PDB entry 4NRJ | X-ray diffraction, 2.53 A resolution | chains C and D of the 6 polymer chains in the assembly

Chain C:
Molecule: Hemagglutinin HA1 chain
Source organism: Influenza B virus
UniProtKB: P03460 (HEMA_INBLE); residues 1-346 here correspond to UniProt positions 16-361 (UniProt number = residue number + 15)
Amino-acid sequence (346 residues; numbered 1 to 346; the number before each row is that of its first residue):
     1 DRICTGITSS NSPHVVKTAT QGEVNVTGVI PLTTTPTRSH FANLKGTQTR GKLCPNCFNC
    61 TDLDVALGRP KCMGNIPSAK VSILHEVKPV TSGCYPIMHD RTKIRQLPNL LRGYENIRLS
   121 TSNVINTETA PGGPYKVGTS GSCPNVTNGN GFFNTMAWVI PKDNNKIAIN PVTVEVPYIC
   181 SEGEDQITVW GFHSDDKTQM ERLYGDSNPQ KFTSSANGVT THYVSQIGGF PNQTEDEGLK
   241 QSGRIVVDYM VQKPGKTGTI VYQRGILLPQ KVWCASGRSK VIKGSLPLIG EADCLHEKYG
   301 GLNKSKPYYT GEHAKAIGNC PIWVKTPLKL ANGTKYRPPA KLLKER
Unresolved in the structure: 343-346
Sequence notes: conflict Arg38 (Lys53 in P03460), Ile76 (Thr91 in P03460), Val90 (Ala105 in P03460), Thr147 (Ala162 in P03460), Ile167 (Thr182 in P03460); engineered mutation Tyr95 (Phe110 in P03460)
UniProt features mapped onto this chain:
  - site: Arg346 (Cleavage)
  - glycosylation (N-linked (GlcNAc...) asparagine): Asn25, Asn59, Asn165, Asn232, Asn303, Asn332
Cystine bridges: Cys54-Cys57, Cys60-Cys72, Cys94-Cys143, Cys180-Cys274, Cys294-Cys320
Covalently attached groups: N-acetylglucosamine (NAG) linked to Asn25, Asn145, Asn232, Asn303, Asn332

Chain D:
Molecule: Hemagglutinin HA2 chain
Source organism: Influenza B virus
UniProtKB: P03460 (HEMA_INBLE); residues 1-176 here correspond to UniProt positions 362-537 (UniProt number = residue number + 361)
Amino-acid sequence (182 residues; row label = number of the first residue in the row):
     1 GFFGAIAGFL EGGWEGMIAG WHGYTSHGAH GVAVAADLKS TQEAINKITK NLNSLSELEV
    61 KNLQRLSGAM NELHDEILEL DEKVDDLRAD TISSQIELAV LLSNEGIINS EDEHLLALER
   121 KLKKMLGPSA VEIGNGCFET KHKCNQTCLD RIAAGTFNAG DFSLPTFDSL NITAASGALV
   181 PR
Unresolved in the structure: 170-182
Sequence notes: conflict Ser54 (Tyr415 in P03460); expression tag (177-182)
UniProt features mapped onto this chain:
  - glycosylation (N-linked (GlcNAc...) asparagine): Asn145, Asn171
Cystine bridges: Cys144-Cys148
Covalently attached groups: N-acetylglucosamine (NAG) linked to Asn145

Chain C / chain D interface:
Cross-chain cystine bridges: Cys4(C)-Cys137(D)
Contacting residue pairs - 143 pairs, chain C then chain D:
  Asp1(C) - His27(D)
  Asp1(C) - Gly28(D)
  Asp1(C) - His30(D)  salt bridge
  Asp1(C) - Phe138(D)
  Asp1(C) - Glu139(D)
  Asp1(C) - Thr140(D)  hydrogen bond (backbone-backbone)
  Asp1(C) - His142(D)  hydrogen bond (backbone-backbone)
  Asp1(C) - Lys143(D)
  Asp1(C) - Cys144(D)  hydrogen bond (side chain-backbone)
  Arg2(C) - Thr25(D)
  Arg2(C) - Ser26(D)
  Arg2(C) - His27(D)  hydrogen bond (backbone-backbone)
  Arg2(C) - Ile133(D)
  Arg2(C) - Cys137(D)
  Arg2(C) - Phe138(D)
  Arg2(C) - Glu139(D)  salt bridge
  Ile3(C) - Thr25(D)
  Ile3(C) - Leu122(D)  hydrophobic
  Ile3(C) - Leu126(D)  hydrophobic
  Ile3(C) - Gly136(D)
  Ile3(C) - Cys137(D)
  Ile3(C) - Phe138(D)  hydrogen bond (backbone-backbone)
  Ile3(C) - Thr140(D)
  Ile3(C) - Cys144(D)  hydrophobic
  Ile3(C) - Ile152(D)  hydrophobic
  Cys4(C) - Tyr24(D)
  Cys4(C) - Thr25(D)  hydrogen bond (backbone-backbone)
  Cys4(C) - Gly136(D)
  Cys4(C) - Cys137(D)  disulfide
  Thr5(C) - Gly23(D)
  Thr5(C) - Leu115(D)
  Thr5(C) - Leu118(D)
  Thr5(C) - Glu119(D)
  Thr5(C) - Gly136(D)  hydrogen bond (backbone-backbone)
  Gly6(C) - Met17(D)
  Gly6(C) - His22(D)
  Gly6(C) - Gly23(D)  hydrogen bond (backbone-backbone)
  Gly6(C) - Leu115(D)
  Ile7(C) - Gly13(D)
  Ile7(C) - Trp14(D)  hydrogen bond (backbone-backbone)
  Ile7(C) - Met17(D)
  Ile7(C) - Trp21(D)
  Ile7(C) - Glu111(D)
  Ile7(C) - Leu115(D)  hydrophobic
  Thr8(C) - Gly13(D)
  Thr8(C) - Trp14(D)
  Thr8(C) - Met17(D)  hydrogen bond (side chain-backbone)
  Thr8(C) - Gly20(D)
  Thr8(C) - Trp21(D)  hydrogen bond (backbone-backbone)
  Ser9(C) - Gly13(D)
  Ser9(C) - Trp14(D)  hydrogen bond (backbone-backbone)
  Ser9(C) - Glu15(D)
  Val16(C) - Asn104(D)
  Lys17(C) - Leu101(D)
  Lys17(C) - Asn104(D)
  Thr18(C) - Leu101(D)
  Thr18(C) - Glu105(D)
  Thr18(C) - Ile108(D)
  Ala19(C) - Leu101(D)
  Ala19(C) - Glu105(D)  hydrogen bond (backbone-side chain)
  Thr20(C) - Glu105(D)  hydrogen bond
  Thr20(C) - Asn109(D)
  Gln21(C) - Ile108(D)
  Gln21(C) - Asn109(D)
  Val26(C) - Ile108(D)  hydrophobic
  Ile30(C) - Ile48(D)  hydrophobic
  Leu32(C) - Leu52(D)  hydrophobic
  Leu32(C) - Val100(D)  hydrophobic
  Leu84(C) - Arg65(D)
  Val87(C) - Asn71(D)  hydrogen bond (backbone-side chain)
  Lys88(C) - Glu72(D)
  Lys103(C) - Leu73(D)
  Gln106(C) - Met70(D)
  Gln106(C) - Asn71(D)
  Leu110(C) - Met70(D)
  Gly113(C) - Ser67(D)  hydrogen bond (backbone-side chain)
  Tyr249(C) - Met70(D)
  Arg278(C) - Ser67(D)
  Ser279(C) - Ser67(D)  hydrogen bond (backbone-side chain)
  Lys280(C) - Asn62(D)
  Lys280(C) - Gln64(D)
  Val281(C) - Gln64(D)
  Val281(C) - Arg65(D)  hydrogen bond (backbone-backbone)
  Ile282(C) - Gln64(D)
  Lys283(C) - Arg65(D)
  Glu297(C) - Arg65(D)
  Pro307(C) - Ser56(D)
  Tyr308(C) - Leu55(D)  hydrogen bond (side chain-backbone)
  Tyr308(C) - Ile96(D)
  His313(C) - Leu63(D)
  His313(C) - Asp85(D)
  His313(C) - Ala89(D)
  Lys315(C) - Leu63(D)
  Lys315(C) - Gln64(D)  hydrogen bond (side chain-backbone)
  Lys315(C) - Arg65(D)
  Lys315(C) - Asp81(D)  salt bridge
  Lys315(C) - Asp85(D)  salt bridge
  Ala316(C) - Asn62(D)
  Ala316(C) - Leu63(D)  hydrogen bond (backbone-backbone)
  Ile317(C) - Asn62(D)
  Ile317(C) - Gln64(D)
  Gly318(C) - Asn62(D)  hydrogen bond (backbone-side chain)
  Ile322(C) - Leu58(D)
  Ile322(C) - Val60(D)  hydrophobic
  Ile322(C) - Ile92(D)  hydrophobic
  Ile322(C) - Ile96(D)  hydrophobic
  Trp323(C) - Ala89(D)
  Trp323(C) - Ser93(D)
  Val324(C) - Ser93(D)
  Val324(C) - Ile96(D)  hydrophobic
  Lys325(C) - Asp90(D)  salt bridge
  Lys325(C) - Ser93(D)  hydrogen bond (backbone-side chain)
  Lys325(C) - Glu97(D)
  Thr326(C) - Glu97(D)
  Leu328(C) - Ile96(D)  hydrophobic
  Lys329(C) - Val100(D)
  Lys329(C) - Asn104(D)  hydrogen bond (backbone-side chain)
  Leu330(C) - Ile48(D)
  Leu330(C) - Leu52(D)
  Leu330(C) - Ser103(D)
  Leu330(C) - Asn104(D)
  Leu330(C) - Ile107(D)  hydrophobic
  Ala331(C) - Ile48(D)
  Ala331(C) - Asn104(D)  hydrogen bond (backbone-side chain)
  Ala331(C) - Ile107(D)
  Asn332(C) - Trp21(D)
  Asn332(C) - Ile48(D)
  Gly333(C) - Trp21(D)
  Thr334(C) - Trp21(D)
  Thr334(C) - His22(D)
  Thr334(C) - Glu111(D)
  Lys335(C) - Glu111(D)  hydrogen bond (backbone-side chain)
  Arg337(C) - Leu10(D)  hydrogen bond (side chain-backbone)
  Arg337(C) - Glu11(D)  hydrogen bond (side chain-backbone)
  Arg337(C) - Gly12(D)  hydrogen bond (side chain-backbone)
  Arg337(C) - Gly13(D)
  Pro338(C) - Gly12(D)
  Pro338(C) - Gly13(D)  hydrogen bond (backbone-backbone)
  Pro339(C) - Gly13(D)
  Pro339(C) - Glu15(D)
  Ala340(C) - Leu10(D)  hydrophobic
  Ala340(C) - Gly13(D)  hydrogen bond (backbone-backbone)
  Ala340(C) - Trp14(D)  hydrophobic
Other interface residues (no listed pair), chain C (60 interface residues in all): Val24, Asn109, Leu342
Other interface residues (no listed pair), chain D (71 interface residues in all): Ala29, Val32, Asn51, Gly68, Ser94, Asp112, Leu149

In short:
The interface between chain C and chain D involves 60 residues on one side and 71 on the other; the contacts
include 1 disulfide bond, 31 hydrogen bonds and 5 salt bridges. Among the polar pairs are Asp1(C)-His30(D),
Arg2(C)-Glu139(D) and Lys315(C)-Asp81(D).
Chain C is Hemagglutinin HA1 chain and chain D is Hemagglutinin HA2 chain, both from Influenza B virus; the
structure, Structure of hemagglutinin with F95Y mutation of influenza virus B/Lee/40, was determined by X-ray
diffraction, deposited together with 4NRK and 4NRL.
